3I3R - chains A and B; structure by X-ray diffraction, 2.35 A resolution.

# Chain A (and B)
Molecule: Dihydrofolate reductase/thymidylate synthase
From: Babesia bovis
Notes: EC 2.1.1.45; chain B of this document is another copy of the same molecule, construct and numbering; everything in this record applies to it too
UniProt: A7ASX7 (A7ASX7_BABBO); residues 1-511 here = UniProt positions 1-511
Sequence (511 residues; each row starts with the number of its first residue):
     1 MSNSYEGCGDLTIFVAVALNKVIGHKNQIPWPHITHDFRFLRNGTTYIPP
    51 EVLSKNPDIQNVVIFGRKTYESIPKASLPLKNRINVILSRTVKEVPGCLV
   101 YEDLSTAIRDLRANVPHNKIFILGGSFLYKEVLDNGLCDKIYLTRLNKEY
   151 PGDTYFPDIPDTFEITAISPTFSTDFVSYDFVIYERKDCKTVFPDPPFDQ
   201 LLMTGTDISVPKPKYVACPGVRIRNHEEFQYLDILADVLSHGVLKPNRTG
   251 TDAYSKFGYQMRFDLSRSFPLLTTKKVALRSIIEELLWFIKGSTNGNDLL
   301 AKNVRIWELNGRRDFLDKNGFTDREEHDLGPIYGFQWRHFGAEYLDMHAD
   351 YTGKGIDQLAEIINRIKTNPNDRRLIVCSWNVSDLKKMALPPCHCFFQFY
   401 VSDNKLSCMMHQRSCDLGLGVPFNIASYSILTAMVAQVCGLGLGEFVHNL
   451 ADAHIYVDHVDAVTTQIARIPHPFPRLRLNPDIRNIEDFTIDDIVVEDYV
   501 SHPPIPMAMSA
Unresolved in the structure: 1-4, 72-78, 188-195, 210-211, 511 (chain B: 1-4, 51-56, 72-79, 188-195, 210-211, 506-511)
From the paper describing this entry:
  - catalytic residues: Tyr333, Cys393 (citing earlier work)

# How chain A and chain B interact
Contacting residue pairs - 138 pairs, chain A then chain B:
  His36(A) - Gly205(B)  hydrogen bond (side chain-backbone)
  Phe40(A) - Leu202(B)  hydrophobic
  Asn43(A) - Phe198(B)
  Asn43(A) - Leu202(B)
  Tyr47(A) - Phe198(B)  hydrophobic
  Lys140(A) - Asp199(B)  salt bridge
  Tyr142(A) - Asp199(B)  hydrogen bond
  Tyr142(A) - Leu202(B)  hydrophobic
  Ala167(A) - Met203(B)  hydrophobic
  Ser169(A) - Met203(B)
  Pro170(A) - Met203(B)
  Pro170(A) - Thr204(B)
  Phe172(A) - Thr204(B)
  Phe172(A) - Gly205(B)
  Phe181(A) - Met203(B)
  Val182(A) - Met203(B)  hydrophobic
  Ile183(A) - Asp199(B)
  Ile183(A) - Met203(B)  hydrophobic
  Phe198(A) - Asn43(B)
  Phe198(A) - Tyr47(B)  hydrophobic
  Asp199(A) - Lys140(B)  salt bridge
  Asp199(A) - Tyr142(B)  hydrogen bond
  Asp199(A) - Ile183(B)
  Asp199(A) - Ile223(B)
  Gln200(A) - Ile223(B)
  Leu202(A) - Phe40(B)  hydrophobic
  Leu202(A) - Asn43(B)
  Leu202(A) - Gly44(B)
  Leu202(A) - Tyr142(B)  hydrophobic
  Met203(A) - Phe40(B)  hydrophobic
  Met203(A) - Ser169(B)
  Met203(A) - Pro170(B)
  Met203(A) - Phe181(B)
  Met203(A) - Val182(B)  hydrophobic
  Met203(A) - Ile183(B)  hydrophobic
  Met203(A) - Asn225(B)
  Thr204(A) - Pro170(B)
  Thr204(A) - Phe172(B)
  Thr204(A) - Asn225(B)
  Gly205(A) - His36(B)  hydrogen bond (backbone-side chain)
  Gly205(A) - Phe172(B)
  Ile223(A) - Asp199(B)
  Ile223(A) - Gln200(B)
  Ile223(A) - Met203(B)  hydrophobic
  Asn225(A) - Met203(B)  hydrogen bond (side chain-backbone)
  Asn225(A) - Thr204(B)
  Val243(A) - Ser402(B)
  Lys245(A) - Asn371(B)  hydrogen bond
  Lys245(A) - Tyr400(B)
  Lys245(A) - Val401(B)  hydrogen bond (side chain-backbone)
  Pro246(A) - Asn371(B)
  Asn247(A) - Arg373(B)
  Arg248(A) - Arg374(B)
  Ser255(A) - Tyr400(B)  hydrogen bond
  Lys256(A) - Tyr400(B)
  Phe257(A) - Arg262(B)  hydrogen bond (backbone-side chain)
  Phe257(A) - Gln398(B)
  Phe257(A) - Tyr400(B)  hydrophobic
  Phe257(A) - Ser407(B)
  Phe257(A) - Cys408(B)
  Phe257(A) - Met409(B)  hydrophobic
  Gly258(A) - Gln260(B)
  Gly258(A) - Arg262(B)  hydrogen bond (backbone-side chain)
  Gly258(A) - Met409(B)
  Tyr259(A) - Gln260(B)  hydrogen bond (backbone-side chain)
  Gln260(A) - Gly258(B)
  Gln260(A) - Tyr259(B)  hydrogen bond (side chain-backbone)
  Gln260(A) - Gln260(B)  hydrogen bond (side chain-backbone)
  Arg262(A) - Phe257(B)  hydrogen bond (side chain-backbone)
  Arg262(A) - Gly258(B)  hydrogen bond (side chain-backbone)
  Phe340(A) - Val382(B)  hydrophobic
  Phe340(A) - Ser383(B)
  Ile356(A) - Val382(B)
  Ile356(A) - Ser383(B)
  Gln358(A) - Val382(B)
  Pro370(A) - Lys245(B)
  Asn371(A) - Lys245(B)  hydrogen bond
  Asn371(A) - Pro246(B)
  Arg373(A) - Asn247(B)
  Arg373(A) - Arg248(B)
  Arg373(A) - Arg413(B)  hydrogen bond (backbone-side chain)
  Arg373(A) - Ser414(B)  hydrogen bond
  Arg373(A) - Asp452(B)
  Arg373(A) - His454(B)
  Arg373(A) - Tyr456(B)  hydrogen bond
  Arg374(A) - Arg248(B)
  Arg374(A) - Pro391(B)
  Arg374(A) - Arg413(B)
  Ile376(A) - Trp380(B)  hydrophobic
  Ile376(A) - Arg413(B)
  Cys378(A) - Cys378(B)  hydrophobic
  Cys378(A) - Trp380(B)
  Trp380(A) - Ile376(B)
  Trp380(A) - Cys378(B)
  Trp380(A) - Phe396(B)  hydrophobic
  Val382(A) - Phe340(B)  hydrophobic
  Val382(A) - Ile356(B)
  Val382(A) - Gln358(B)
  Ser383(A) - Phe340(B)
  Ser383(A) - Gly341(B)
  Leu390(A) - Arg374(B)
  Pro391(A) - Arg374(B)
  Cys395(A) - Phe396(B)  hydrophobic
  Phe396(A) - Trp380(B)  hydrophobic
  Phe396(A) - Cys395(B)  hydrophobic
  Phe396(A) - His411(B)
  Gln398(A) - Phe257(B)
  Gln398(A) - His411(B)  hydrogen bond
  Gln398(A) - Arg413(B)  hydrogen bond (side chain-backbone)
  Gln398(A) - Ala451(B)
  Tyr400(A) - Lys245(B)
  Tyr400(A) - Ser255(B)  hydrogen bond
  Tyr400(A) - Lys256(B)
  Tyr400(A) - Phe257(B)  hydrophobic
  Tyr400(A) - Asp452(B)
  Val401(A) - Lys245(B)  hydrogen bond (backbone-side chain)
  Ser402(A) - Val243(B)
  Ser407(A) - Phe257(B)
  Cys408(A) - Phe257(B)
  Met409(A) - Phe257(B)  hydrophobic
  Met409(A) - Gly258(B)
  Met409(A) - His411(B)
  Met409(A) - Leu450(B)
  His411(A) - Phe396(B)
  His411(A) - Gln398(B)  hydrogen bond
  His411(A) - Met409(B)
  Arg413(A) - Arg373(B)  hydrogen bond (side chain-backbone)
  Arg413(A) - Arg374(B)
  Arg413(A) - Ile376(B)
  Arg413(A) - Gln398(B)  hydrogen bond (backbone-side chain)
  Ser414(A) - Arg373(B)  hydrogen bond
  Asn449(A) - Asn449(B)
  Leu450(A) - Met409(B)
  Ala451(A) - Gln398(B)
  Asp452(A) - Arg373(B)
  Asp452(A) - Tyr400(B)
  His454(A) - Arg373(B)  hydrogen bond
  Tyr456(A) - Arg373(B)  hydrogen bond
Interface residues without a listed pair, chain A (73 interface residues in all): Gly44, Thr206, Arg267, Gly341, Asn381, Asp403, Val447
Interface residues without a listed pair, chain B (74 interface residues in all): Ala167, Ile168, Thr206, Thr249, Arg267, Pro370, Asn381, Asp403, Val447

# Summary
Chain A and chain B form an interface of 73 and 74 residues respectively, with 29 hydrogen bonds and 2 salt
bridges. Polar contacts include Lys140(A)-Asp199(B), His36(A)-Gly205(B) and Tyr142(A)-Asp199(B). The paper
reports catalytic residues Tyr333(A) and Cys393(A).
Both chains are Dihydrofolate reductase/thymidylate synthase (Babesia bovis). Entry 3I3R (X-ray structure
dihydrofolate reductase/thymidylate synthase from babesia bovis at 2.35A resolution) was determined by X-ray
diffraction, deposited together with 3NRR and 3K2H.
